4R6V - chain A; structure by X-ray diffraction, 2.35 A resolution.

== Chain A ==
Protein: Fibroblast growth factor receptor 4
From: Homo sapiens
Notes: EC 2.7.10.1; fragment: Tyrosine Kinase Domain of FGF receptor 4
UniProt: P22455 (FGFR4_HUMAN); residues 445-753 here = UniProt positions 445-753
Amino-acid sequence (323 residues; each row starts with the number of its first residue):
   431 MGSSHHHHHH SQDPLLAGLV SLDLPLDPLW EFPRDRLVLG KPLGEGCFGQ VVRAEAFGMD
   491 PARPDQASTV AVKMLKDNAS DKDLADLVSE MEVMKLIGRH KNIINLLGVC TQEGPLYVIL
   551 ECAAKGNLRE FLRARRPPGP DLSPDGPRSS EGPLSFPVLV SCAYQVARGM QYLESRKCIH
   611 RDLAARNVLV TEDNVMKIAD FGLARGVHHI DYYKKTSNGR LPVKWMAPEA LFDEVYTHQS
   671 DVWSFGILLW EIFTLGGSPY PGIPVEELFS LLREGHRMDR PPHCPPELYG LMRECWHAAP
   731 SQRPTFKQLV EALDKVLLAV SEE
Not modelled in the structure: 431-442, 490-494, 569-581, 635-651, 751-753
Differences from the reference sequence: expression tag (431-444); engineered mutation L550 (Val in P22455), E664 (Arg in P22455)
Covalently attached groups: FIIN-3 (FI3) linked to C477
Residues lining bound ligands: FIIN-3 (FI3; N-[4-({[(2,6-dichloro-3,5-dimethoxyphenyl)carbamoyl](6-{[4-(4-methylpiperazin-1-yl)phenyl]amino}pyrimidin-4-yl)amino}methyl)phenyl]propanamide): L473, G474, E475, G476, F478, V481, A501, K503, E520, M524, I534, L550, E551, C552, A553, A554, G556, N557, E560, L619, A629, D630, F631, L633
Swiss-Prot annotation at these positions:
  - active site: D612 (Proton acceptor)
  - binding site (ATP): L473 to V481, K503
  - modified residue: S573 (Phosphoserine), Y642 (Phosphotyrosine), Y643 (Phosphotyrosine)
  - natural variant: P712 (P712T: In a lung adenocarcinoma sample)
  - mutagenesis: K503 (K503R: Loss of kinase activity)
Reported in the primary citation:
  - binding site for FIIN-3: C477, A629

== Summary ==
Covalently linked FIIN-3: at C477. Curated annotation (UniProt) lists active-site residue D612, 10 ATP-binding
residues and one mutagenesis site. From the paper: a binding site for FIIN-3 at C477 and A629.
Chain A is Fibroblast growth factor receptor 4 (Homo sapiens); the structure, Crystal Structure of FGF
Receptor (FGFR) 4 Kinase Harboring the V550L Gate-Keeper Mutation in Complex with ..., was determined by X-ray
diffraction, deposited together with 4R5S and 4QQC.
